PDB entry 2WUH | X-ray diffraction, 1.60 A resolution | chains A and C of the 4 polymer chains in the assembly

== Chain A ==
Molecule: Discoidin domain receptor 2
Organism: Homo sapiens
Notes: fragment: discoidin domain, residues 26-190
UniProtKB: Q16832 (DDR2_HUMAN); numbering as in UniProt (aligned over 26-190)
Sequence (178 residues; row label = number of the first residue in the row):
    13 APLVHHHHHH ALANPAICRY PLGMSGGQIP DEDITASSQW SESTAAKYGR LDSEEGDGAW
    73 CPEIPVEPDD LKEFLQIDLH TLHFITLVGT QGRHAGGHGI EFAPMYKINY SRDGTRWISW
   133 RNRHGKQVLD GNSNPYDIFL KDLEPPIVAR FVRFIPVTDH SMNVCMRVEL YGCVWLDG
Not modelled in the structure: 13-25, 190
Cystine bridges: Cys30-Cys185, Cys73-Cys177
UniProt features mapped onto this chain:
  - glycosylation: Asn121 (N-linked (GlcNAc...) asparagine)
  - natural variant: Arg105 (R105S: In a lung large cell carcinoma sample), Glu113 (E113K: In SEMD-SL), Arg124 (R124W: In SEMD-SL)
  - mutagenesis: Trp52 (W52A: Abolishes collagen binding)
Reported in the primary citation:
  - contacts within the chain: Arg105-Glu113 (salt bridge)
  - conformationally variable residues (loop rearrangement): Trp52, Arg105, Glu113
  - specificity-determining residues: His110, Ile112, Asn175 (by similarity / conservation)
  - mutagenesis - W52A: unchanged expression
  - mutagenesis - W52A: abolished signaling in response to collagen

== Chain C ==
Molecule: Collagen peptide
Sequence (29 residues; numbered 3 to 31; the number before each row is that of its first residue):
     3 XGPPGPPGPP GPRGQPGVLG FPGPPGPPG
Modified / non-standard residues: ACE (acetyl group) at position 3; Pro6, Pro9, Pro12, Pro18, Pro24, Pro27, Pro30 (4-hydroxyproline; HYP); Leu21 (norleucine; NLE)

== How chain A and chain C interact ==
Pairs across the interface (12):
  Trp52(A) - Leu21(C)  hydrogen bond (side chain-backbone)
  Trp52(A) - Gly22(C)
  Trp52(A) - Phe23(C)  hydrophobic
  Trp52(A) - Pro24(C)
  Cys73(A) - Phe23(C)  hydrophobic
  Arg105(A) - Phe23(C)
  Ile112(A) - Pro26(C)
  Glu113(A) - Phe23(C)
  His172(A) - Pro27(C)
  Ser173(A) - Pro27(C)
  Asn175(A) - Pro24(C)
  Cys177(A) - Phe23(C)  hydrophobic
Interface residues without a listed pair, chain A (13 interface residues in all): Ser53, Ser55, Thr56, Asp69
Interface residues without a listed pair, chain C (7 interface residues in all): Val20
Interface features reported in the paper:
  - residue pairs: Trp52(A)-Phe23(C) (hydrophobic contact), Arg105(A)-Phe23(C), Glu113(A)-Phe23(C)
  - interface residues, chain A: Thr56(A), Cys73(A), Asn175(A), Cys177(A)

== Overview ==
13 residues of chain A face 7 of chain C across their interface; the contacts include 1 hydrogen bond. The
hydrogen-bonded pair is Trp52(A)-Leu21(C). The authors report a hydrophobic contact between Trp52(A) and
Phe23(C); contacts between Arg105(A) and Phe23(C) and Glu113(A) and Phe23(C). From the paper: W52A of chain A
abolishes signaling in response to collagen; interface residues Thr56(A), Cys73(A) and Asn175(A) among others.
Here chain A is Discoidin domain receptor 2 (Homo sapiens) and chain C is Collagen peptide. Entry 2WUH
(Crystal structure of the DDR2 discoidin domain bound to a triple- helical collagen peptide) was determined by
X-ray diffraction.
